Entry 8T3S (electron microscopy, 3.07 A resolution); this record covers chains A and R of the 5 polymer chains in the assembly.

== Chain A ==
Molecule: Guanine nucleotide-binding protein G(q) subunit alpha
Source organism: Homo sapiens
Amino-acid sequence (230 residues; each row starts with the number of its first residue; note: 12 numbers in that range are skipped by the numbering (no residue carries them; nothing is unmodelled there)):
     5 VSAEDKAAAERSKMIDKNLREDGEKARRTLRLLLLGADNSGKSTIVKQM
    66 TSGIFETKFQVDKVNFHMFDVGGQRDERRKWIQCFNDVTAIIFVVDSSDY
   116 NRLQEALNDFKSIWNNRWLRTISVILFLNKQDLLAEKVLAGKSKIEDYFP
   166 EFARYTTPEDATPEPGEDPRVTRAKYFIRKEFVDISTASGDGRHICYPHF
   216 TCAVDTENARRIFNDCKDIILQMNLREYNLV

== Chain R ==
Molecule: Free fatty acid receptor 2
Source organism: Homo sapiens
Amino-acid sequence (258 residues; each row starts with the number of its first residue; note: 19 numbers in that range are skipped by the numbering (no residue carries them; nothing is unmodelled there)):
     3 PDWKSSLILMAYIIIFLTGLPANLLALRAFVGRIRQPQPAPVHILLLSLT
    53 LADLLLLLLLPFKIIEAASN
    77 LPKVVCALTSFGFYSSIYCSTWLLAGISIERYLGVAFPVQYKLSRRPLYG
   127 VIAALVAWVMSFGHCTIVIIVQYL
   164 CYENFTDNQLDVVLPVRLELCLVLFFIPMAVTIFCYWRFVWIMLSQP
   213 GAQRRRRAVGLAVVTLLNFLVCFGPYNVSHLVGYHQRKSPWWRSIAVVFS
   263 SLNASLDPLLFYFSSSV
Disulfides: Cys82-Cys164
Small-molecule neighbours: butanoic acid (BUA): Ser86, Tyr90, Cys141, Val144, Ile145, Gln148, Arg180, Leu183, Tyr238, His242, Arg255
Reported in the primary citation:
  - binding site for butanoic acid: Tyr90, Cys141, Val144, Arg180, Leu183, Arg255
  - mutagenesis - R180A, R180K, R255A: abolished signaling in response to SCFAs (citing earlier work)
  - contacts within the chain: Lys65-Tyr90 (hydrogen bond), His140-Glu182 (hydrogen bond), Gln148-Arg180, Tyr238-Arg255 (cation-pi contact), His242-Arg255
  - mutagenesis - H242A: abolished signaling in response to SCFA (citing earlier work)
  - mutagenesis - K65A, K65E, K65R, H140A, Q148E, Y165A (15-fold): decreased signaling in response to SCFAs (citing earlier work)
  - specificity-determining residues: His140, Cys141 (citing earlier work)
  - mutagenesis - V179A, L183A: unchanged signaling in response to SCFAs (citing earlier work)
  - mutagenesis - V179A (10-fold), L183A (10-fold): decreased signaling in response to compound 1 (citing earlier work)
  - binding site for butanoic acid: Gln148, Tyr238, His242 (from molecular simulation)

== Chain A / chain R interface ==
Residue-residue contacts (43; chain A residue first):
  Arg31(A) - Gln40(R)
  Arg31(A) - Leu119(R)  hydrogen bond (side chain-backbone)
  Arg31(A) - Arg121(R)  hydrogen bond (side chain-backbone)
  Arg32(A) - Leu119(R)
  Arg32(A) - Ser120(R)  hydrogen bond
  Leu34(A) - Leu119(R)  hydrophobic
  Asp77(A) - Gln116(R)
  Val79(A) - Leu119(R)  hydrophobic
  Gly207(A) - Gln215(R)
  Ile210(A) - Ala214(R)  hydrophobic
  Lys232(A) - Pro114(R)
  Asp233(A) - Arg217(R)  salt bridge
  Ile235(A) - Pro114(R)
  Ile235(A) - Val115(R)  hydrophobic
  Ile235(A) - Lys118(R)
  Leu236(A) - Val111(R)  hydrophobic
  Leu236(A) - Pro114(R)  hydrophobic
  Leu236(A) - Gln209(R)
  Leu236(A) - Arg217(R)
  Gln237(A) - Ala214(R)
  Gln237(A) - Gln215(R)  hydrogen bond (side chain-backbone)
  Gln237(A) - Arg217(R)  hydrogen bond
  Met238(A) - Lys118(R)
  Asn239(A) - Gly110(R)  hydrogen bond (side chain-backbone)
  Asn239(A) - Pro114(R)  hydrogen bond (side chain-backbone)
  Asn239(A) - Tyr117(R)
  Asn239(A) - Lys118(R)
  Leu240(A) - Val111(R)  hydrophobic
  Leu240(A) - Met206(R)  hydrophobic
  Glu242(A) - Ala42(R)
  Glu242(A) - Arg121(R)  salt bridge
  Tyr243(A) - Val44(R)  hydrophobic
  Tyr243(A) - Glu106(R)  hydrogen bond (side chain-backbone)
  Tyr243(A) - Arg107(R)
  Tyr243(A) - Gly110(R)
  Tyr243(A) - Tyr117(R)  hydrogen bond
  Asn244(A) - Phe273(R)  hydrogen bond (side chain-backbone)
  Asn244(A) - Ser276(R)
  Leu245(A) - Arg107(R)
  Leu245(A) - Phe202(R)  hydrophobic
  Leu245(A) - Arg219(R)
  Leu245(A) - Leu223(R)  hydrophobic
  Val246(A) - Arg216(R)
Also at the interface, not in a pair above, chain A (23 interface residues in all): Gly27, Phe228, Arg241
Also at the interface, not in a pair above, chain R (30 interface residues in all): His45, Arg122, Ala220, Ala224
From the paper, about this interface:
  - pairs named by the authors: Tyr117(R)-Tyr243(A) (hydrogen bond), Arg217(R)-Asp233(A) (hydrogen bond), Arg217(R)-Gln237(A) (hydrogen bond)
  - interface residues, chain A: Leu34(A), Val79(A), Phe228(A), Ile235(A)
  - interface residues, chain R: Val115(R), Leu119(R)

== Summary ==
Chain A and chain R form an interface of 23 and 30 residues respectively; the contacts include 10 hydrogen
bonds and 2 salt bridges. Polar contacts include Asp233(A)-Arg217(R), Glu242(A)-Arg121(R) and
Arg31(A)-Leu119(R). The authors report hydrogen bonds between Tyr117(R) and Tyr243(A), Arg217(R) and Asp233(A)
and Arg217(R) and Gln237(A). The paper reports a binding site for butanoic acid at Tyr90(R), Cys141(R) and
Val144(R) among others; K65A, K65E and K65R of chain R, among others, reduce signaling in response to SCFAs;
12 substitutions were tested in all.
Here chain A is Guanine nucleotide-binding protein G(q) subunit alpha and chain R is Free fatty acid receptor
2, both from Homo sapiens. Entry 8T3S (Cryo-EM structure of the Butyrate bound FFA2-Gq complex) was determined
by electron microscopy, deposited together with 8T3Q, 8T3V and 8T3O.
